Entry 7XVO (X-ray diffraction, 2.00 A resolution); this record covers chains A and D.

[Chain A]
Molecule: CRISPR-associated endonuclease Cas9
Source organism: Neisseria meningitidis
Notes: EC 3.1.-.-
Reference sequence: A0A8I1A9C6 (A0A8I1A9C6_NEIME); residue numbers follow UniProt; this construct covers 249-449
Amino-acid sequence (201 residues; numbered 249 to 449; the number before each row is that of its first residue):
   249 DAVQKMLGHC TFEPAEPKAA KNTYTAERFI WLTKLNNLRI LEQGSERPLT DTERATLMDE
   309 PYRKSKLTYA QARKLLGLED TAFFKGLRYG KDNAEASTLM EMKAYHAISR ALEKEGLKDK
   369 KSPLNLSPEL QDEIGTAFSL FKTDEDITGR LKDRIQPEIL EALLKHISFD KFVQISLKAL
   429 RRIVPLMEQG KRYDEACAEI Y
Not modelled in the structure: 340

[Chain D]
Molecule: Uncharacterized protein
Source organism: Haemophilus parainfluenzae
Reference sequence: A0A377JKY9 (A0A377JKY9_HAEPA); numbering as in UniProt (aligned over 1-88)
Amino-acid sequence (88 residues; row label = number of the first residue in the row):
     1 MKITSSNFAT IATSENFAKL SVLPKNHREP IKGLFKSAVE QFSSARDFFK NENYSKELAE
    61 KFNKEAVNEA VEKLQKAIDL AEKQGIQF
Construct notes: conflict Ser6 (Ala in A0A377JKY9), Glu29 (Asn in A0A377JKY9), Lys64 (Gln in A0A377JKY9)

[Interface between chain A and chain D]
Contacting residue pairs (44; chain A residue first):
  Lys253(A) - Val39(D)
  Lys253(A) - Glu40(D)  salt bridge
  Lys253(A) - Ser43(D)
  Met254(A) - Ala12(D)
  Met254(A) - Phe17(D)  hydrophobic
  Met254(A) - Phe35(D)  hydrophobic
  Met254(A) - Lys36(D)
  Met254(A) - Val39(D)  hydrophobic
  Leu255(A) - Ala9(D)
  Leu255(A) - Ala12(D)
  Leu255(A) - Thr13(D)
  Leu255(A) - Ser14(D)  hydrogen bond (backbone-backbone)
  Gly256(A) - Ser14(D)
  Gly256(A) - Glu15(D)
  His257(A) - Glu15(D)  salt bridge
  Phe386(A) - Arg46(D)
  Leu388(A) - Ala9(D)
  Leu388(A) - Phe42(D)
  Phe389(A) - Ser6(D)
  Lys390(A) - Phe42(D)
  Lys390(A) - Ser43(D)  hydrogen bond (side chain-backbone)
  Lys390(A) - Ala45(D)
  Lys390(A) - Arg46(D)  hydrogen bond (backbone-side chain)
  Lys390(A) - Asn63(D)  hydrogen bond (backbone-side chain)
  Lys390(A) - Val67(D)
  Thr391(A) - Arg46(D)
  Thr391(A) - Val67(D)
  Asp392(A) - Arg46(D)  salt bridge
  Asp392(A) - Glu60(D)
  Asp394(A) - Ser5(D)  hydrogen bond
  Asp394(A) - Ser6(D)
  Ile395(A) - Arg46(D)
  Leu412(A) - Arg46(D)  hydrogen bond (backbone-side chain)
  Leu412(A) - Phe49(D)
  Lys413(A) - Phe49(D)
  Lys413(A) - Lys56(D)
  His414(A) - Phe49(D)
  His414(A) - Lys50(D)
  Ile415(A) - Arg46(D)
  Ser416(A) - Arg46(D)  hydrogen bond (side chain-backbone)
  Ser416(A) - Asp47(D)  hydrogen bond
  Ser416(A) - Lys50(D)
  Phe417(A) - Ser43(D)
  Asp418(A) - Ser43(D)
Other interface residues (no listed pair), chain A (23 interface residues in all): Gln252, Lys362, Ser387
Other interface residues (no listed pair), chain D (24 interface residues in all): Glu52

[In short]
Chain A and chain D form an interface of 23 and 24 residues respectively, with 8 hydrogen bonds and 3 salt
bridges. Polar contacts include Lys253(A)-Glu40(D), His257(A)-Glu15(D) and Asp392(A)-Arg46(D).
Here chain A is CRISPR-associated endonuclease Cas9 (Neisseria meningitidis) and chain D is Uncharacterized
protein (Haemophilus parainfluenzae). Entry 7XVO (a bacteria protein complex) was determined by X-ray
diffraction.
